Entry 8DZ4 (electron microscopy, 3.20 A resolution); this record covers chains I and O of the 23 polymer chains in the assembly.

# Chain I
Name: Circumsporozoite protein
From: Plasmodium falciparum
Amino-acid sequence (278 residues; row label = number of the first residue in the row; numbers below 1 keep their minus sign (Tyr-76 is residue -76)):
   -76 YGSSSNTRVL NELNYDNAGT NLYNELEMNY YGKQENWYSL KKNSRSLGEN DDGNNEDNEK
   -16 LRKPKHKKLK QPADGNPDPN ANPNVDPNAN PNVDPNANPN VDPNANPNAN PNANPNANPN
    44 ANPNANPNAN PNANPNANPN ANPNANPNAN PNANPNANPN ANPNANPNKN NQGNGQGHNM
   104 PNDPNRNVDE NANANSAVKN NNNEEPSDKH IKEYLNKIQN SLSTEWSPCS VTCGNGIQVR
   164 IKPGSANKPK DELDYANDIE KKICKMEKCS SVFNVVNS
Not modelled in the structure: -76 to 0, 89-201

# Chain O
Name: 356 Fab heavy chain
From: Homo sapiens
Notes: antibody fragment or engineered binder
Amino-acid sequence (228 residues; each row starts with the number of its first residue; a row labelled like 82A-82C holds insertion residues (82A, then the next letters in order)):
     1 QVQLVESGGG VVQPGRSLRL SCAASGFTFR NFGMHWVRQT PGKGLEWVAV IW
   52A H
    53 DGSNKFYADS VEGRFTISRD NSKNMIYLQM
82A-82C NSL
    83 RVEDTAIYYC ARDSLFYD
100A-100G HDNSGYY
   101 GYWGQGTLVT VSSASTKGPS VFPLAPSSKS TSGGTAALGC LVKDYFPEPV TVSWNSGALT
   161 SGVHTFPAVL QSSGLYSLSS VVTVPSSSLG TQTYICNVNH KPSNTKVDKK VEPKSCD
Not modelled in the structure: 114-217
Disulfides: Cys22-Cys92

# How chain I and chain O interact
Residue-residue contacts (24):
  Ala32(I) - Phe58(O)  hydrophobic
  Asn33(I) - Phe58(O)
  Pro34(I) - Trp52(O)
  Pro34(I) - Phe58(O)  hydrophobic
  Ala36(I) - Trp52(O)
  Asn37(I) - Trp52(O)
  Asn37(I) - Asp100(O)  hydrogen bond (side chain-backbone)
  Asn37(I) - His100A(O)  hydrogen bond (side chain-backbone)
  Asn37(I) - Ser100D(O)  hydrogen bond
  Pro38(I) - Trp52(O)  hydrophobic
  Pro38(I) - His52A(O)  hydrogen bond (backbone-side chain)
  Pro38(I) - Asp95(O)
  Pro38(I) - Ser100D(O)
  Asn39(I) - Asn31(O)
  Asn39(I) - Phe32(O)
  Asn39(I) - Gly33(O)  hydrogen bond (side chain-backbone)
  Asn39(I) - His52A(O)
  Asn39(I) - Ser96(O)
  Asn39(I) - Tyr99(O)
  Ala40(I) - Asn31(O)  hydrogen bond (backbone-backbone)
  Ala40(I) - His52A(O)
  Ala40(I) - Tyr99(O)
  Asn41(I) - Tyr99(O)  hydrogen bond
  Pro42(I) - Tyr99(O)
Other interface residues (no listed pair), chain I (11 interface residues in all): Asn43
Other interface residues (no listed pair), chain O (13 interface residues in all): Ile51

# In short
11 residues of chain I and 13 residues of chain O are in contact; the contacts include 7 hydrogen bonds. Among
the polar pairs are Asn37(I)-Asp100(O), Asn37(I)-His100A(O) and Asn37(I)-Ser100D(O).
Here chain I is Circumsporozoite protein (Plasmodium falciparum) and chain O is 356 Fab heavy chain (Homo
sapiens). Entry 8DZ4 (Cryo-EM structure of 356 Fab in complex with recombinant shortened Plasmodium falciparum
circumsporozoite protein (rsCSP)) was determined by electron microscopy together with 8DYW, 8DYX, 8DYY and
8EKF from the same study.
